6AGJ - chain A; structure by X-ray diffraction, 3.00 A resolution.

Chain A:
Protein: Calcium uptake protein 3, mitochondrial
Source organism: Homo sapiens
Reference sequence: Q86XE3 (MICU3_HUMAN); residues 133-512 here = UniProt positions 133-512
Chain sequence (382 residues; each row starts with the number of its first residue):
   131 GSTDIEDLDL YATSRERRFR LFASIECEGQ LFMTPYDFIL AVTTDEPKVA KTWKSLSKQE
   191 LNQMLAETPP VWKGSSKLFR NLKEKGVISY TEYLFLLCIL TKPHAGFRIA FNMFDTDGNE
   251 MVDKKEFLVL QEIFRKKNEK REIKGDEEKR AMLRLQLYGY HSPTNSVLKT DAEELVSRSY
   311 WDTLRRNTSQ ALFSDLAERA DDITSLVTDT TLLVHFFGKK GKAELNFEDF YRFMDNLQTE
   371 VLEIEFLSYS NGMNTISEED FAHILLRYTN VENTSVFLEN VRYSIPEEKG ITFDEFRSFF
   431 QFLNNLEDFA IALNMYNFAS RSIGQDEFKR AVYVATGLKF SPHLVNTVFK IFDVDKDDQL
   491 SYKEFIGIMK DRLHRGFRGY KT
Not modelled in the structure: 131-137, 268-280, 289-336, 508-512
Differences from the reference sequence: expression tag (131-132)
Curated features (UniProtKB/Swiss-Prot):
  - binding site (Ca(2+)): D245, D247, N249, M251, D253, E256, D483, D485, D487, Q489, E494
  - mutagenesis: D245 (D245A: In EF1(mut); abolished calcium-binding; when associated with K-256, A-483 and K-494), E256 (E256K: In EF1(mut); abolished calcium-binding; when associated with A-245, A-483 and K-494), D483 (D483A: In EF1(mut); abolished calcium-binding; when associated with A-245, K-256 and K-494), E494 (E494K: In EF1(mut); abolished calcium-binding; when associated with A-245, K-256 and A-483)

Summary:
UniProt lists 11 Ca2+-binding residues and 4 mutagenesis sites.
Chain A is Calcium uptake protein 3, mitochondrial (Homo sapiens); the structure, Crystal Structure of EFHA2
in Apo State, was determined by X-ray diffraction together with 6AGH and 6AGI from the same study.
